2BWP - chains A and B; structure by X-ray diffraction, 2.70 A resolution.

Chain A (and B):
Protein: 5-aminolevulinate synthase
From: Rhodobacter capsulatus
Notes: EC 2.3.1.37; chain B of this document is another copy of the same molecule, construct and numbering; everything in this record applies to it too
UniProtKB: P18079 (HEM1_RHOCA); numbering as in UniProt (aligned over 1-401)
Chain sequence (401 residues; numbered 1 to 401; the number before each row is that of its first residue):
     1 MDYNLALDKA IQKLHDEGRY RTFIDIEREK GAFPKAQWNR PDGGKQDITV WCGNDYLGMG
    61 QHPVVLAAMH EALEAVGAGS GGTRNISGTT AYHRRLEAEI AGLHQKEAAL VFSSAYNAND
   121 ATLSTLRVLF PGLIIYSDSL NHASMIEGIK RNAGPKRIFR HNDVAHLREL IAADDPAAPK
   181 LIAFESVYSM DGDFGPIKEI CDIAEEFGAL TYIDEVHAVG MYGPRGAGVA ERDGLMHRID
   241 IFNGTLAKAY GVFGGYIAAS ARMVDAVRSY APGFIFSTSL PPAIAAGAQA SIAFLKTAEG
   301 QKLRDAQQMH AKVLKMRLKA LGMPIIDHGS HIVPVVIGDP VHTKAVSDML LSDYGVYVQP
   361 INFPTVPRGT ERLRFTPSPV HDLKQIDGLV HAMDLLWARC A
Disordered / not traced: 399-401 (chain B: 397-401)
Sequence notes: variant Gly102 (Asp in P18079), Gln105 (Gly in P18079), Asn117 (Ile in P18079), Val128 (Leu in P18079), Glu205 (Asp in P18079), Arg262 (Lys in P18079)
Residues lining bound ligands:
  - N-pyridoxyl-glycine-5-monophosphate (PLG; N-glycine-[3-hydroxy-2-methyl-5-phosphonooxymethyl-pyridin-4-yl-methane]), molecule 1: Asn54, Ser114, Ala115, Tyr116, Asn119, His142, Ser144, Glu185, Ser189, Met190, Asp214, Val216, His217, Thr245, Ala247, Lys248, Gly254, Arg374
  - N-pyridoxyl-glycine-5-monophosphate (PLG), molecule 2: Thr83, Ile86, Phe276, Ser277, Thr278
What the authors report for this chain:
  - binding site for N-pyridoxyl-glycine-5-monophosphate: Asn54, Thr83, Ser189, Arg374
  - specificity-determining residues: Thr83
  - catalytic residues: Arg374 (proposed by the authors, not directly observed)

Interface between chain A and chain B:
Contacting residue pairs - 186 pairs, chain A then chain B:
  Met1(A) - Pro176(B)
  Met1(A) - Ala177(B)
  Met1(A) - Ala178(B)
  Tyr3(A) - Phe130(B)
  Tyr3(A) - Pro179(B)
  Tyr3(A) - Lys180(B)  hydrogen bond (side chain-backbone)
  Tyr3(A) - Gly208(B)  hydrogen bond (side chain-backbone)
  Tyr3(A) - Ala209(B)
  Tyr3(A) - Leu210(B)  hydrophobic
  Asn4(A) - Arg262(B)
  Ala6(A) - Phe130(B)  hydrophobic
  Leu7(A) - Phe130(B)  hydrophobic
  Leu7(A) - Met263(B)
  Leu7(A) - Ala266(B)  hydrophobic
  Asp8(A) - Arg262(B)  salt bridge
  Ala10(A) - Leu129(B)  hydrophobic
  Ala10(A) - Tyr270(B)  hydrogen bond (backbone-side chain)
  Ile11(A) - Asp265(B)
  Ile11(A) - Ala266(B)
  Lys13(A) - Tyr270(B)
  Leu14(A) - Ser269(B)
  Leu14(A) - Tyr270(B)
  Tyr20(A) - Asp265(B)  hydrogen bond
  Tyr20(A) - Arg268(B)  hydrogen bond
  Arg21(A) - Asn85(B)
  Arg21(A) - Arg268(B)  hydrogen bond (backbone-side chain)
  Arg21(A) - Ile275(B)
  Phe23(A) - Arg84(B)
  Phe23(A) - Asn85(B)
  Phe23(A) - Thr89(B)
  Phe23(A) - Arg268(B)
  Ile24(A) - Thr89(B)
  Asp25(A) - Thr89(B)
  Asp25(A) - Thr90(B)
  Asp25(A) - Ala91(B)  hydrogen bond (side chain-backbone)
  Asp25(A) - Arg94(B)  salt bridge
  Ile26(A) - Ser87(B)
  Ile26(A) - Thr89(B)  hydrogen bond (backbone-backbone)
  Ile26(A) - Thr90(B)
  Ile26(A) - Ala91(B)
  Glu27(A) - Ala91(B)
  Arg28(A) - Ala75(B)
  Arg28(A) - Val76(B)
  Arg28(A) - Gly79(B)  hydrogen bond (side chain-backbone)
  Arg28(A) - Ser80(B)
  Glu29(A) - Ala75(B)
  Lys30(A) - Leu73(B)
  Lys30(A) - Glu74(B)  salt bridge
  Lys30(A) - Ala75(B)  hydrogen bond (backbone-backbone)
  Lys30(A) - Val76(B)
  Lys30(A) - Gly77(B)
  Phe33(A) - Val76(B)
  Asn39(A) - Ala91(B)
  Cys52(A) - Ile86(B)
  Gly53(A) - Gly81(B)
  Gly53(A) - Ser87(B)
  Asn54(A) - Gly81(B)  hydrogen bond (backbone-backbone)
  Asp55(A) - Gly81(B)
  Gly60(A) - Gly77(B)
  Gly60(A) - Ala78(B)  hydrogen bond (backbone-backbone)
  Leu66(A) - Gly77(B)
  Leu66(A) - Ala78(B)
  Met69(A) - Leu73(B)  hydrophobic
  Met69(A) - Ala78(B)  hydrophobic
  His70(A) - His70(B)  hydrogen bond
  His70(A) - Leu73(B)
  His70(A) - Glu74(B)  salt bridge
  Leu73(A) - Lys30(B)
  Leu73(A) - Met69(B)  hydrophobic
  Leu73(A) - His70(B)
  Leu73(A) - Leu73(B)  hydrophobic
  Glu74(A) - Lys30(B)  salt bridge
  Glu74(A) - His70(B)  salt bridge
  Ala75(A) - Arg28(B)
  Ala75(A) - Glu29(B)
  Ala75(A) - Lys30(B)  hydrogen bond (backbone-backbone)
  Val76(A) - Glu27(B)
  Val76(A) - Arg28(B)
  Val76(A) - Phe33(B)
  Gly77(A) - Lys30(B)
  Gly77(A) - Gly60(B)
  Ala78(A) - Gly60(B)  hydrogen bond (backbone-backbone)
  Ala78(A) - Val65(B)  hydrophobic
  Ala78(A) - Leu66(B)
  Ala78(A) - Met69(B)  hydrophobic
  Ala78(A) - Gly251(B)
  Gly79(A) - Arg28(B)  hydrogen bond (backbone-side chain)
  Gly79(A) - Gly251(B)
  Gly79(A) - Val252(B)
  Ser80(A) - Arg28(B)
  Gly81(A) - Gly53(B)
  Gly81(A) - Asn54(B)  hydrogen bond (backbone-backbone)
  Gly81(A) - Asp55(B)
  Arg84(A) - Phe23(B)
  Asn85(A) - Arg21(B)  hydrogen bond
  Asn85(A) - Phe23(B)
  Asn85(A) - Tyr357(B)
  Asn85(A) - Gln359(B)
  Ile86(A) - Cys52(B)
  Ile86(A) - Tyr357(B)
  Ser87(A) - Ile26(B)
  Ser87(A) - Gly53(B)
  Ser87(A) - Tyr357(B)  hydrogen bond (backbone-side chain)
  Thr89(A) - Phe23(B)
  Thr89(A) - Ile24(B)
  Thr89(A) - Asp25(B)
  Thr89(A) - Ile26(B)  hydrogen bond (backbone-backbone)
  Thr90(A) - Asp25(B)
  Thr90(A) - Ile26(B)
  Ala91(A) - Asp25(B)  hydrogen bond (backbone-side chain)
  Ala91(A) - Ile26(B)
  Ala91(A) - Glu27(B)
  Ala91(A) - Asn39(B)
  Arg94(A) - Asp25(B)  salt bridge
  Ser113(A) - Phe253(B)
  Ser114(A) - Ser277(B)
  Tyr116(A) - Pro272(B)
  Tyr116(A) - Gly273(B)  hydrogen bond (side chain-backbone)
  Tyr116(A) - Phe276(B)
  Tyr116(A) - Ser277(B)
  Asn117(A) - Asn117(B)  hydrogen bond
  Asp120(A) - Arg151(B)  salt bridge
  Leu129(A) - Ala6(B)
  Leu129(A) - Leu7(B)  hydrophobic
  Leu129(A) - Ala10(B)  hydrophobic
  Phe130(A) - Tyr3(B)
  Phe130(A) - Ala6(B)  hydrophobic
  Phe130(A) - Leu7(B)  hydrophobic
  His142(A) - Phe276(B)
  Ala143(A) - Phe276(B)  hydrophobic
  Glu147(A) - Arg151(B)  salt bridge
  Glu147(A) - Pro272(B)
  Arg151(A) - Glu147(B)  salt bridge
  Arg151(A) - Lys150(B)
  Arg151(A) - Arg151(B)
  Pro179(A) - Tyr3(B)
  Lys180(A) - Tyr3(B)  hydrogen bond (backbone-side chain)
  Gly208(A) - Tyr3(B)  hydrogen bond (backbone-side chain)
  Ala209(A) - Tyr3(B)
  Leu210(A) - Tyr3(B)  hydrophobic
  Ala247(A) - Thr278(B)
  Gly251(A) - Ala78(B)
  Gly251(A) - Gly79(B)  hydrogen bond (backbone-backbone)
  Val252(A) - Gly79(B)
  Phe253(A) - Ser113(B)
  Phe253(A) - Phe253(B)  hydrophobic
  Phe253(A) - Thr278(B)
  Phe253(A) - Ser279(B)
  Phe253(A) - Leu280(B)  hydrophobic
  Phe253(A) - Pro281(B)  hydrophobic
  Arg262(A) - Asn4(B)  hydrogen bond
  Arg262(A) - Leu7(B)
  Arg262(A) - Asp8(B)  salt bridge
  Met263(A) - Leu7(B)
  Asp265(A) - Tyr20(B)  hydrogen bond
  Ala266(A) - Leu7(B)  hydrophobic
  Arg268(A) - Tyr20(B)  hydrogen bond
  Arg268(A) - Arg21(B)  hydrogen bond (side chain-backbone)
  Arg268(A) - Phe23(B)
  Ser269(A) - Leu14(B)
  Tyr270(A) - Ala10(B)  hydrogen bond (side chain-backbone)
  Tyr270(A) - Lys13(B)
  Tyr270(A) - Leu14(B)
  Pro272(A) - Tyr116(B)
  Pro272(A) - Glu147(B)
  Gly273(A) - Tyr116(B)  hydrogen bond (backbone-side chain)
  Ile275(A) - Arg21(B)
  Phe276(A) - Tyr116(B)
  Phe276(A) - His142(B)
  Phe276(A) - Ala143(B)  hydrophobic
  Phe276(A) - Pro364(B)
  Phe276(A) - Thr365(B)
  Ser277(A) - Ser114(B)
  Ser277(A) - Tyr116(B)
  Thr278(A) - Ala247(B)
  Thr278(A) - Phe253(B)
  Ser279(A) - Phe253(B)
  Leu280(A) - Phe253(B)  hydrophobic
  Pro281(A) - Phe253(B)
  Pro281(A) - Ile284(B)  hydrophobic
  Ile284(A) - Pro281(B)  hydrophobic
  Tyr357(A) - Asn85(B)  hydrogen bond (side chain-backbone)
  Tyr357(A) - Ser87(B)  hydrogen bond (side chain-backbone)
  Gln359(A) - Asn85(B)  hydrogen bond
  Pro364(A) - Phe276(B)
  Thr365(A) - Phe276(B)
Also at the interface, not in a pair above, chain A (101 interface residues in all): Arg19, Val50, Val65, Tyr92, Arg95, Lys150, Pro176, Ala177, Met190, Lys248, Phe274, Pro360, Ile361
Also at the interface, not in a pair above, chain B (104 interface residues in all): Met1, Ile11, Arg19, Val50, Tyr92, Arg95, Asp120, Gly148, Asn152, Met190, Phe207, Lys248, Phe274, Ile361

Summary:
101 residues of chain A face 104 of chain B across their interface, with 35 hydrogen bonds and 11 salt
bridges. Polar contacts include Asp8(A)-Arg262(B), Asp25(A)-Arg94(B) and Lys30(A)-Glu74(B). Bound to chain A:
N-pyridoxyl-glycine-5-monophosphate. The paper reports the catalytic residue Arg374(A); a binding site for
N-pyridoxyl-glycine-5-monophosphate at Asn54(A), Thr83(A) and Ser189(A) among others.
Chain A and chain B are both 5-aminolevulinate synthase (Rhodobacter capsulatus); the structure,
5-Aminolevulinate Synthase from Rhodobacter capsulatus in complex with glycine, was determined by X-ray
diffraction (same publication as 2BWN and 2BWO).
